Entry 7V0N (electron microscopy, 5.90 A resolution (low resolution: residue-level contacts below are approximate; hydrogen-bond / salt-bridge calls are withheld)); this record covers chains D and b of the 16 polymer chains in the assembly.

[Chain D]
Molecule: Spike glycoprotein E1
From: Eastern equine encephalitis virus
UniProtKB: Q4QXJ7 (POLS_EEEVF); residues 1-400 here correspond to UniProt positions 802-1201 (UniProt number = residue number + 801)
Sequence (400 residues; numbered 1 to 400; the number before each row is that of its first residue):
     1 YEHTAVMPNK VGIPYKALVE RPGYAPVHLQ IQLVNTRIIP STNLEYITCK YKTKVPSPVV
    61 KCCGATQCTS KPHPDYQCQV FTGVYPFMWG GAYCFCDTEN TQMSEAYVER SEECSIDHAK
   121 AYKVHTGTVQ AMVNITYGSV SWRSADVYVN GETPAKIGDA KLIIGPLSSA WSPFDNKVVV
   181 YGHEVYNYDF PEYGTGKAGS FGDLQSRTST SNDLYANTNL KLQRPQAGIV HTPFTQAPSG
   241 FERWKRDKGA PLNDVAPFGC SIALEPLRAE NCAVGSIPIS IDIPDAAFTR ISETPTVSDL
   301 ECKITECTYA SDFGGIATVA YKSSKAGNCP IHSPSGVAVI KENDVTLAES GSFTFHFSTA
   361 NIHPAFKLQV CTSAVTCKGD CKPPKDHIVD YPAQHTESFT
Disulfide bonds: C49-C114, C62-C94, C63-C96, C68-C78, C260-C272, C302-C377, C307-C381, C329-C371

[Chain b]
Molecule: Spike glycoprotein E2
From: Eastern equine encephalitis virus
UniProtKB: Q4QXJ7 (POLS_EEEVF); residues 1-342 here correspond to UniProt positions 325-666 (UniProt number = residue number + 324)
Sequence (342 residues; each row starts with the number of its first residue):
     1 DLDTHFTQYK LARPYIADCP NCGHSRCDSP IAIEEVRGDA HAGVIRIQTS AMFGLKTDGV
    61 DLAYMSFMNG KTQKSIKIDN LHVRTSAPCS LVSHHGYYIL AQCPPGDTVT VGFHDGPNRH
   121 TCTVAHKVEF RPVGREKYRH PPEHGVELPC NRYTHKRADQ GHYVEMHQPG LVADHSLLSI
   181 HSAKVKITVP SGAQVKYYCK CPDVREGITS SDHTTTCTDV KQCRAYLIDN KKWVYNSGRL
   241 PRGEGDTFKG KLHVPFVPVK AKCIATLAPE PLVEHKHRTL ILHLHPDHPT LLTTRSLGSD
   301 ANPTRQWIER PTTVNFTVTG EGLEYTWGNH PPKRVWAQES GE
Disulfide bonds: C19-C122, C22-C27, C89-C103, C150-C263, C199-C223, C201-C217

[Chain D / chain b interface]
Contacting residue pairs - 5 pairs, chain D then chain b:
  N219(D) with P271(b); L272(b)
  Q226(D) with E143(b); H144(b)
  P238(D) with H285(b)
Also at the interface, not in a pair above, chain D (7 interface residues in all): A198, Q223, A237, R243
Also at the interface, not in a pair above, chain b (10 interface residues in all): G145, I264, L267, E270, H283

[Summary]
7 residues of chain D face 10 of chain b across their interface.
Here chain D is Spike glycoprotein E1 and chain b is Spike glycoprotein E2, both from Eastern equine
encephalitis virus. Entry 7V0N (Cryo-EM structure of SINV/EEEV in complex with Fab fragment of a
moderately/weakly neutralizing human antibody IgG-21) was determined by electron microscopy, deposited
together with 7V0O and 7V0P.
